3P83 - chains A and B of the 6 polymer chains in the assembly; structure by X-ray diffraction, 3.05 A resolution.

== Chain A (and B) ==
Protein: DNA polymerase sliding clamp
Source organism: Archaeoglobus fulgidus
Notes: chain B of this document is another copy of the same molecule, construct and numbering; everything in this record applies to it too
Reference sequence: O29912 (PCNA_ARCFU); residues 1-245 here = UniProt positions 1-245
Chain sequence (245 residues; numbered 1 to 245; the number before each row is that of its first residue):
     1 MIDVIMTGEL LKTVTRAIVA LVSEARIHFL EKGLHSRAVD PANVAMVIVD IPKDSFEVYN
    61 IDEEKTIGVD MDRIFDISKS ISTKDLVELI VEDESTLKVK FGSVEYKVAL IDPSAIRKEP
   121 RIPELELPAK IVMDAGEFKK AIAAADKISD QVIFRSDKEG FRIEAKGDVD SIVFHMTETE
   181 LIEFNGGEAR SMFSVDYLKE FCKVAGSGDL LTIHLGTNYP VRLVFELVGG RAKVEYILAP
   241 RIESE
Not modelled in the structure: 245
Reported in the primary citation:
  - contacts within the chain: D150-R241 (salt bridge)

== Chain A / chain B interface ==
Pairs across the interface (26; chain A residue first):
  R73(A) - K147(B)  hydrogen bond (side chain-backbone)
  R73(A) - D170(B)  salt bridge
  D76(A) - K147(B)  salt bridge
  I77(A) - I148(B)  hydrophobic
  I77(A) - I172(B)  hydrophobic
  K79(A) - K147(B)
  S80(A) - A144(B)
  S80(A) - K147(B)
  S103(A) - V173(B)
  S103(A) - F174(B)
  S103(A) - H175(B)  hydrogen bond (backbone-backbone)
  S103(A) - M176(B)
  S103(A) - E180(B)
  V104(A) - I172(B)  hydrophobic
  V104(A) - V173(B)
  V104(A) - F174(B)  hydrophobic
  E105(A) - I172(B)
  E105(A) - V173(B)  hydrogen bond (backbone-backbone)
  Y106(A) - D170(B)  hydrogen bond
  Y106(A) - S171(B)
  Y106(A) - I172(B)  hydrophobic
  K107(A) - D170(B)
  K107(A) - S171(B)  hydrogen bond (backbone-backbone)
  V108(A) - V169(B)
  V108(A) - D170(B)
  A109(A) - V169(B)  hydrogen bond (backbone-backbone)

== Overview ==
Chain A and chain B each contribute 12 residues to their interface, with 6 hydrogen bonds and 2 salt bridges.
Polar contacts include R73(A)-D170(B), D76(A)-K147(B) and R73(A)-K147(B). The paper reports contacts within
the chain involving D150(A) and R241(A).
Chain A and chain B are both DNA polymerase sliding clamp (Archaeoglobus fulgidus); the structure, Structure
of the PCNA:RNase HII complex from Archaeoglobus fulgidus, was determined by X-ray diffraction (same
publication as 3P87).
